Entry 3QXY (X-ray diffraction, 2.09 A resolution); this record covers chains A and P.

Chain A:
Protein: N-lysine methyltransferase SETD6
From: Homo sapiens
Notes: EC 2.1.1.-
Reference sequence: Q8TBK2 (SETD6_HUMAN); the author numbering skips numbers that UniProt does not, so the offset changes along the chain: 1-39 = UniProt 1-39; 64-473 = UniProt 40-449
Amino-acid sequence (449 residues; row label = number of the first residue in the row; note: 24 numbers in that range are skipped by the numbering (no residue carries them; nothing is unmodelled there)):
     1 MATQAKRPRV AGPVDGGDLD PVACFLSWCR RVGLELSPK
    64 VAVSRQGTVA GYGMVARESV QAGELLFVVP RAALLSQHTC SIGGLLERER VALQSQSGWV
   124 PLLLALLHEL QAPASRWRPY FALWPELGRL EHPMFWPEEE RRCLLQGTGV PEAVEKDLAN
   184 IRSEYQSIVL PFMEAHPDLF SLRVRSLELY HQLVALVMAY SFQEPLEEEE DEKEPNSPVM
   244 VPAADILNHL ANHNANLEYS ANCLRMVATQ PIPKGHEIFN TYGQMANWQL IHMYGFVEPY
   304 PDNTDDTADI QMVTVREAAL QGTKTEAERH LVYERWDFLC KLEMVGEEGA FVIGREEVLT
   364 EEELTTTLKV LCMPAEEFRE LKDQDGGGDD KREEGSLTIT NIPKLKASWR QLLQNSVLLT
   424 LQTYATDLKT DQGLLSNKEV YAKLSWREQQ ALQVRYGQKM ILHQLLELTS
Not modelled in the structure: 1-18, 231-235, 388-393
Ligand contacts: S-adenosylmethionine (SAM): V72, A73, G74, Y75, L146, P148, A222, Y223, D248, I249, L250, N251, H252, L253, Y285, Y297, F299
UniProt features mapped onto this chain:
  - modified residue: K39 (N6-methylated lysine)
From the paper describing this entry:
  - contacts within the chain: L250-Y285 (hydrogen bond)
  - binding site for S-adenosylmethionine: Y285
  - mutagenesis - Y285A: abolished catalytic activity (citing earlier work)
  - conformationally variable residues (order/disorder transition): E230 to K236, Q387 to K394

Chain P:
Protein: Transcription factor p65
Notes: fragment: UNP Q04206 residues 302-316
Reference sequence: Q04206 (TF65_HUMAN); residues 302-316 here = UniProt positions 302-316
Amino-acid sequence (15 residues; row label = number of the first residue in the row):
   302 RKRTYETFKS IMKKS
Not modelled in the structure: 302-309, 311-316
UniProt features mapped onto this chain:
  - modified residue: K310 (N6-acetyllysine), S311 (Phosphoserine)
From the paper describing this entry:
  - conformationally variable residues (side-chain flip): K310
  - post-translational modification sites: K310, S311

How chain A and chain P interact:
Residue-residue contacts - 7 pairs, chain A then chain P:
  A222(A) with K310(P)
  Y223(A) with K310(P), hydrogen bond (backbone-side chain)
  S224(A) with K310(P), hydrogen bond (backbone-side chain)
  F225(A) with K310(P)
  Q226(A) with K310(P), hydrogen bond (backbone-backbone)
  Y285(A) with K310(P)
  Y297(A) with K310(P), hydrogen bond
Interface residues without a listed pair, chain A (10 interface residues in all): M221, Y262, N283
The authors on this interface:
  - specific contacts: Y223(A)-K310(P) (hydrophobic contact), S224(A)-K310(P) (backbone contact), F225(A)-K310(P) (hydrophobic contact), Y285(A)-K310(P) (hydrophobic contact), Y297(A)-K310(P) (hydrogen bond)

Summary:
10 residues of chain A face 1 of chain P across their interface; the contacts include 4 hydrogen bonds. Among
the polar pairs are Y223(A)-K310(P), S224(A)-K310(P) and Y297(A)-K310(P). The authors report hydrophobic
contacts between Y223(A) and K310(P), F225(A) and K310(P) and Y285(A) and K310(P); a backbone contact between
S224(A) and K310(P); a hydrogen bond between Y297(A) and K310(P). The paper reports a binding site for
S-adenosylmethionine at Y285(A); Y285A of chain A abolishes catalytic activity.
Chain A is N-lysine methyltransferase SETD6 (Homo sapiens) and chain P is Transcription factor p65; the
structure, Human SETD6 in complex with RelA Lys310, was determined by X-ray diffraction, deposited together
with 3RC0.
